PDB entry 9CNT | electron microscopy, 2.97 A resolution | chains A and B of the 4 polymer chains in the assembly

Chain A (and B):
Name: Capsid protein p24
Source organism: Human immunodeficiency virus 2
Notes: chain B of this document is another copy of the same molecule, construct and numbering; everything in this record applies to it too
Reference sequence: P18042 (POL_HV2G1); residues 1-231 here correspond to UniProt positions 136-366 (UniProt number = residue number + 135)
Amino-acid sequence (240 residues; each row starts with the number of its first residue):
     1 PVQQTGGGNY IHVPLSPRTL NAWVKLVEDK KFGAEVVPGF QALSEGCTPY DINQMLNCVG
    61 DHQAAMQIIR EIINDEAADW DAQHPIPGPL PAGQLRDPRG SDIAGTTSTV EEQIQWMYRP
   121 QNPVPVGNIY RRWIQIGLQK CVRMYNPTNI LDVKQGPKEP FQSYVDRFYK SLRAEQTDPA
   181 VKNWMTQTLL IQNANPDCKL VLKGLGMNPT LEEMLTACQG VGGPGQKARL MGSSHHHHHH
Disordered / not traced: 223-240 (chain B: 222-240)
Differences from the reference sequence: expression tag (232-240)
Curated features (UniProtKB/Swiss-Prot):
  - region: N57 to Q94 (Interaction with human PPIA/CYPA and NUP153)
  - site: G88, P89 (Cis/trans isomerization of proline peptide bond), M231 (Cleavage)
Disulfide bonds: C198-C218
Small-molecule neighbours:
  - inositol hexakisphosphate (IHP), molecule 1: S16, R18, T19
  - inositol hexakisphosphate (IHP), molecule 2: R18, N21, A22, K25
What the authors report for this chain:
  - binding site for inositol hexakisphosphate: R18, K25
  - self-association interface (contacts with another copy of this molecule): Q41, E45

Chain A / chain B interface:
Residue-residue contacts (5; chain A residue first):
  V201(A) - L200(B)  hydrophobic
  G204(A) - G204(B)
  T216(A) - M207(B)
  A217(A) - K203(B)  hydrogen bond (backbone-side chain)
  V221(A) - K203(B)
Other interface residues (no listed pair), chain A (7 interface residues in all): L205, E213

Summary:
7 residues of chain A face 4 of chain B across their interface; the contacts include 1 hydrogen bond. The
hydrogen-bonded pair is A217(A)-K203(B). Ligands of chain A: inositol hexakisphosphate. The paper reports a
binding site for inositol hexakisphosphate at R18(A) and K25(A); a self-association interface involving Q41(A)
and E45(A).
Both chains are Capsid protein p24 (Human immunodeficiency virus 2). Entry 9CNT (HIV-2 CA pentamer; assembled
via liposome templating) was determined by electron microscopy (same publication as 9CLJ, 9CNS, 9CNU and
9CNV).
